7V6N - chains D and E of the 9 polymer chains in the assembly; structure by electron microscopy, 3.99 A resolution.

Chain D:
Molecule: 111 L
From: Homo sapiens
Amino-acid sequence (216 residues; each row starts with the number of its first residue):
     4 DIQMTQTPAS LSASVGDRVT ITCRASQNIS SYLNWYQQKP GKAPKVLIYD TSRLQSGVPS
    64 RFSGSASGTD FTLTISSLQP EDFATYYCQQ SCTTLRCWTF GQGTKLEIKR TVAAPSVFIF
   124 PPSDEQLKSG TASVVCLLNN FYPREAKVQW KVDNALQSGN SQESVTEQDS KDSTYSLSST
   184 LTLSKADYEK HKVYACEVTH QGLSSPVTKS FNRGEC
Disulfide bonds: Cys26-Cys91, Cys139-Cys199

Chain E:
Molecule: 111 H
From: Homo sapiens
Amino-acid sequence (227 residues; row label = number of the first residue in the row):
     1 EVQLVESGGG VVQPGRSLRL SCAASAFTFS NYGMHWVRQA PGKGLEWVAV IWSAGSLKYY
    61 ADSVKGRFII SRDNSKNTLY LQMDSLRPED TAVYYCAREN TTYYYETSGS WGASYYFDFW
   121 GQGTLVTVSS STKGPSVFPL APSSKSTSGG TAALGCLVKD YFPEPVTVSW NSGALTSGVH
   181 TFPAVLQSSG LYSLSSVVTV PSSSLGTQTY ICNVNHKPSN TKVDKRV
Disulfide bonds: Cys22-Cys96, Cys156-Cys212

How chain D and chain E interact:
Residue-residue contacts (66):
  Tyr35(D) - Thr102(E)  hydrogen bond (side chain-backbone)
  Tyr39(D) - Glu99(E)
  Lys45(D) - Gln122(E)
  Ala46(D) - Trp120(E)  hydrophobic
  Ala46(D) - Gly121(E)
  Pro47(D) - Leu45(E)  hydrophobic
  Pro47(D) - Trp120(E)  hydrogen bond (backbone-side chain)
  Val49(D) - Phe117(E)  hydrophobic
  Val49(D) - Trp120(E)  hydrophobic
  Tyr52(D) - Glu99(E)  hydrogen bond
  Tyr52(D) - Thr102(E)
  Tyr52(D) - Phe117(E)  hydrophobic
  Ser55(D) - Trp111(E)
  Arg56(D) - Trp111(E)
  Arg56(D) - Phe117(E)
  Gln58(D) - Tyr115(E)
  Tyr90(D) - Gly44(E)
  Tyr90(D) - Leu45(E)  hydrophobic
  Arg99(D) - Trp47(E)
  Arg99(D) - Tyr59(E)
  Cys100(D) - Trp47(E)  hydrophobic
  Trp101(D) - His35(E)
  Trp101(D) - Trp47(E)
  Phe103(D) - Lys43(E)
  Gly104(D) - Lys43(E)  hydrogen bond (backbone-side chain)
  Gly104(D) - Gly44(E)
  Gly104(D) - Leu45(E)
  Gln105(D) - Lys43(E)
  Ser119(D) - Thr151(E)
  Phe121(D) - Pro142(E)  hydrophobic
  Phe121(D) - Ser148(E)
  Phe121(D) - Thr151(E)
  Phe121(D) - Ala152(E)  hydrophobic
  Phe121(D) - Ala153(E)
  Phe123(D) - Leu140(E)  hydrophobic
  Phe123(D) - Ala153(E)
  Phe123(D) - Gly155(E)
  Phe123(D) - Val197(E)  hydrophobic
  Pro124(D) - Leu140(E)
  Pro124(D) - Ala141(E)
  Pro124(D) - Ser143(E)
  Ser126(D) - Phe138(E)
  Ser126(D) - Pro139(E)  hydrogen bond (side chain-backbone)
  Ser136(D) - Leu157(E)
  Val138(D) - Leu140(E)  hydrophobic
  Leu140(D) - Ala153(E)  hydrophobic
  Leu140(D) - Phe182(E)  hydrophobic
  Leu140(D) - Val197(E)  hydrophobic
  Asn142(D) - His180(E)
  Gln165(D) - Val185(E)
  Ser167(D) - Phe182(E)
  Ser167(D) - Pro183(E)
  Val168(D) - Phe182(E)
  Val168(D) - Pro183(E)
  Thr169(D) - His180(E)
  Thr169(D) - Thr181(E)  hydrogen bond (side chain-backbone)
  Thr169(D) - Phe182(E)
  Glu170(D) - Thr181(E)
  Ser179(D) - His180(E)  hydrogen bond
  Ser179(D) - Phe182(E)
  Leu180(D) - Phe182(E)
  Ser181(D) - Phe182(E)
  Ser181(D) - Ser195(E)
  Glu218(D) - Ser143(E)
  Glu218(D) - Ser144(E)
  Cys219(D) - Ser143(E)  hydrogen bond (side chain-backbone)
Other interface residues (no listed pair), chain D (43 interface residues in all): Lys48, Asp53, Ser59, Gln129, Thr177, Thr183, Lys212
Other interface residues (no listed pair), chain E (41 interface residues in all): Glu46, Tyr103, Gly112, Ala113, Thr147, Leu154, Ser193

Overview:
Chain D and chain E form an interface of 43 and 41 residues respectively; the contacts include 8 hydrogen
bonds. Polar pairs include Tyr35(D)-Thr102(E), Pro47(D)-Trp120(E) and Tyr52(D)-Glu99(E).
Chain D is 111 L and chain E is 111 H, both from Homo sapiens; the structure, MERS S ectodomain trimer in
complex with neutralizing antibody 111 state1, was determined by electron microscopy.
